8B9C - chains 5 and Q of the 20 polymer chains in the assembly; structure by electron microscopy, 4.60 A resolution (low resolution: residue-level contacts below are approximate; hydrogen-bond / salt-bridge calls are withheld).

[Chain 5]
Molecule: Minichromosome maintenance protein 5
Organism: Saccharomyces cerevisiae
Notes: EC 3.6.4.12
UniProt: P29496 (MCM5_YEAST); residue numbers follow UniProt; this construct covers 1-775
Chain sequence (775 residues; numbered 1 to 775; the number before each row is that of its first residue):
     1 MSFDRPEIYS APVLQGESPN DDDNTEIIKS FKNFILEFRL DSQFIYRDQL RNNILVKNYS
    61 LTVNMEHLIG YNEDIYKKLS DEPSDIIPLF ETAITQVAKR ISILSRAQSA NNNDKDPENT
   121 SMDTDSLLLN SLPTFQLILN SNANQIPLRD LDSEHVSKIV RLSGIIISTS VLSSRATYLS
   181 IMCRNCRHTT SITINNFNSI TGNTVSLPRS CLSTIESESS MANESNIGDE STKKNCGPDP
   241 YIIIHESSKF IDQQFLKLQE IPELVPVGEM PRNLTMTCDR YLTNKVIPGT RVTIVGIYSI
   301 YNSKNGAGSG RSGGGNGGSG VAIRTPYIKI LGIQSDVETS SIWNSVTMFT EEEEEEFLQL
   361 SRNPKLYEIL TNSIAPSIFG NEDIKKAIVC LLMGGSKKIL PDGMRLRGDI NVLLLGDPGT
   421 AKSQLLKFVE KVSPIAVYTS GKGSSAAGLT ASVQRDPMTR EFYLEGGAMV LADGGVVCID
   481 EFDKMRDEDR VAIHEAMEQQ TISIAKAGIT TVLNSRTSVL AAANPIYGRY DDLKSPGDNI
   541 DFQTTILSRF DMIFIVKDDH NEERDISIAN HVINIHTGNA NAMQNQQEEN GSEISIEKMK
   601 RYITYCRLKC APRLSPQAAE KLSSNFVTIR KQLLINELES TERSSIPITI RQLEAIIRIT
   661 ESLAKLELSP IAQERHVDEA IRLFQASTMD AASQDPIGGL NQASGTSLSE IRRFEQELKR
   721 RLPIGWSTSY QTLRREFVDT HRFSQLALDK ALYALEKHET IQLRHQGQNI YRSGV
Disordered / not traced: 1-20, 105-130, 199-204, 214-234, 304-319, 336-347, 416-420, 456-459, 525-543, 578-592, 637-646, 688-775
Curated features (UniProtKB/Swiss-Prot):
  - motif: Ser-548 to Asp-551 (Arginine finger)
  - binding site (ATP): Gly-416 to Ser-423
  - mutagenesis: Lys-422 (K422A: Loss of MCM2-7 complex helicase activity)
Bound ions: Zn2+: Cys-186, Leu-212, Ser-213, Cys-236; Mg2+: Glu-498 (together with AMP-PNP)
Ligand contacts: AMP-PNP (ANP; phosphoaminophosphonic acid-adenylate ester): Glu-498, Arg-549, Ile-650, Arg-651, Glu-654

[Chain Q]
Molecule: Leading strand
Sequence (84 nucleotides; numbered 2 to 85; the number before each row is that of its first residue):
     2 TAGAGTAGGA AGTGAGGTAA GTGATTAGAG AATTGGAGAG TGTGTTTTTT TTTTTTTTTT
    62 TTTTTTTTTT TTTTTTTTTT TTTT
Disordered / not traced: 2-25, 49-52, 65-85

[Chain 5 / chain Q interface]
Residue-residue contacts - 11 pairs, chain 5 then chain Q:
  Ser-452(5) / DT63(Q)
  Val-453(5) / DT62(Q)
  Val-453(5) / DT63(Q)
  Arg-455(5) / DT60(Q)
  Arg-455(5) / DT61(Q)
  Phe-462(5) / DT61(Q)
  Glu-488(5) / DT63(Q)
  Lys-506(5) / DT62(Q)
  Lys-506(5) / DT63(Q)
  Ala-507(5) / DT61(Q)
  Ala-507(5) / DT62(Q)
Other interface residues (no listed pair), chain 5 (8 interface residues in all): Arg-486
Other interface residues (no listed pair), chain Q (5 interface residues in all): DT64

[In short]
The interface between chain 5 and chain Q involves 8 residues on one side and 5 on the other. Ligands of chain
5: AMP-PNP. UniProt lists 8 ATP-binding residues and one mutagenesis site on chain 5.
Here chain 5 is Minichromosome maintenance protein 5 (Saccharomyces cerevisiae) and chain Q is Leading strand.
Entry 8B9C (S. cerevisiae pol alpha - replisome complex) was determined by electron microscopy (same
publication as 8B9A and 8B9B).
